PDB entry 3FRH | X-ray diffraction, 1.20 A resolution | chain A

# Chain A
Protein: 16S rRNA methylase
From: Escherichia coli
Notes: EC 2.1.1.-
UniProtKB: Q763K9 (Q763K9_ECOLX); residues 1-251 here = UniProt positions 1-251
Chain sequence (253 residues; numbered -1 to 251; the number before each row is that of its first residue; numbers below 1 keep their minus sign (Tyr-1 is residue -1)):
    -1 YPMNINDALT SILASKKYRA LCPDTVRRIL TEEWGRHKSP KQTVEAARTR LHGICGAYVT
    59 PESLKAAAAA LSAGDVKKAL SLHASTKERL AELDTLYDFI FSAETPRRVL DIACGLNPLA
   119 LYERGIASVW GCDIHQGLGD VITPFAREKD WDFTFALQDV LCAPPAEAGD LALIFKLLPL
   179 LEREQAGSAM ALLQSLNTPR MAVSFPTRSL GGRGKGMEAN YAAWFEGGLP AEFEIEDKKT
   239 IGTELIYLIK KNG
Unresolved in the structure: 207-217, 251
Construct notes: expression tag (-1 to 0)
Residues lining bound ligands: S-adenosylhomocysteine (SAH): Arg26, Ile52, Tyr56, His81, Ser83, Thr84, Arg87, Ile110, Ala111, Cys112, Gly113, Asn115, Asp131, Ile132, Leu136, Gln156, Asp157, Val158, Leu159, Phe173, Lys174, Leu175, Leu178, Leu179

# Summary
Chain A binds S-adenosylhomocysteine.
Chain A is 16S rRNA methylase (Escherichia coli); the structure, Structure of the 16S rRNA methylase RmtB,
P21, was determined by X-ray diffraction, deposited together with 3FRI and 3FZG.
